5XUA - chains A and B; structure by X-ray diffraction, 2.80 A resolution.

[Chain A (and B)]
Molecule: Methyl-accepting chemotaxis sensory transducer
From: Comamonas testosteroni
Notes: chain B of this document is another copy of the same molecule, construct and numbering; everything in this record applies to it too
Reference sequence: D0IVL9 (D0IVL9_COMT2); residue numbers follow UniProt; this construct covers 57-203
Chain sequence (154 residues; each row starts with the number of its first residue):
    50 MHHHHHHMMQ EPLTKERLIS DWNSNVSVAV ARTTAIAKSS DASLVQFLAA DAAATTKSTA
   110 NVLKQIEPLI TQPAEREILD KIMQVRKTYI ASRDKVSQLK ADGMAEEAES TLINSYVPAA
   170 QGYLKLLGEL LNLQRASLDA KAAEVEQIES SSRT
Unresolved in the structure: 50-56, 199-203 (chain B: 50-56, 194-203)
Differences from the reference sequence: expression tag (50-56)
From the paper describing this entry:
  - self-association interface (contacts with another copy of this molecule); pairs are residue here / residue on that copy: Leu62-Leu62 (hydrophobic contact), Glu65-Arg66, Asp70-Arg184, Val77-Val77 (hydrophobic contact), Ala84-Ala84 (hydrophobic contact), Leu62, Glu65, Arg66, Val77, Ala80, Ala84, Lys87, Ser88, Ser89, Asp90, Ser92, Arg184, Leu187, Asp188
  - contacts within the chain: Trp71-Tyr172, Thr120-Glu124, Gln121-Glu124 (hydrogen bond), Lys64-Glu124 (hydrogen bond)
  - mutagenesis - R81A, S88A, D90A, S92R, S92W, L93R, F96A, F96C, L97A, T104A, Y138A, R142A, Y172A: decreased signaling
  - mutagenesis - T108A, R135A: increased signaling

[Interface between chain A and chain B]
Pairs across the interface (47; chain A residue first):
  Leu62(A) - Asp188(B)
  Glu65(A) - Arg66(B)  salt bridge
  Arg66(A) - Glu65(B)  salt bridge
  Arg66(A) - Arg184(B)  hydrogen bond (side chain-backbone)
  Arg66(A) - Leu187(B)
  Arg66(A) - Asp188(B)  salt bridge
  Ser69(A) - Ser69(B)  hydrogen bond
  Asp70(A) - Arg184(B)  salt bridge
  Asn72(A) - Ser73(B)
  Ser73(A) - Asn72(B)
  Ser73(A) - Ser73(B)
  Ser76(A) - Val77(B)
  Val77(A) - Ser76(B)
  Val77(A) - Ala80(B)  hydrophobic
  Ala80(A) - Val77(B)  hydrophobic
  Ala80(A) - Arg81(B)
  Arg81(A) - Ala80(B)
  Thr83(A) - Leu97(B)
  Ala84(A) - Ala84(B)  hydrophobic
  Ala84(A) - Leu93(B)
  Ala84(A) - Leu97(B)  hydrophobic
  Lys87(A) - Asp90(B)
  Lys87(A) - Ser92(B)  hydrogen bond
  Lys87(A) - Leu93(B)
  Lys87(A) - Phe96(B)
  Ser88(A) - Ser88(B)  hydrogen bond
  Ser88(A) - Asp90(B)
  Ser88(A) - Leu93(B)
  Ser89(A) - Asp90(B)  hydrogen bond (backbone-side chain)
  Asp90(A) - Lys87(B)  salt bridge
  Asp90(A) - Ser88(B)
  Asp90(A) - Ser89(B)  hydrogen bond (side chain-backbone)
  Ser92(A) - Lys87(B)  hydrogen bond
  Leu93(A) - Ala84(B)
  Leu93(A) - Lys87(B)
  Leu93(A) - Ser88(B)
  Phe96(A) - Lys87(B)
  Phe96(A) - Leu161(B)  hydrophobic
  Leu97(A) - Thr83(B)
  Leu97(A) - Ala84(B)  hydrophobic
  Ile162(A) - Phe96(B)  hydrophobic
  Arg184(A) - Arg66(B)  hydrogen bond (backbone-side chain)
  Arg184(A) - Asp70(B)  salt bridge
  Leu187(A) - Leu62(B)  hydrophobic
  Leu187(A) - Arg66(B)
  Asp188(A) - Arg66(B)  salt bridge
  Glu195(A) - Met57(B)
Also at the interface, not in a pair above, chain A (28 interface residues in all): Met57, Leu161
Also at the interface, not in a pair above, chain B (27 interface residues in all): Ala191

[In short]
28 residues of chain A face 27 of chain B across their interface, with 8 hydrogen bonds and 7 salt bridges.
Polar contacts include Glu65(A)-Arg66(B), Arg66(A)-Asp188(B) and Asp70(A)-Arg184(B). The paper reports that
R81A, S88A and D90A of chain A, among others, reduce signaling; a self-association interface involving
Leu62(A), Glu65(A) and Arg66(A) among others; 15 substitutions were tested in all.
Both chains are Methyl-accepting chemotaxis sensory transducer (Comamonas testosteroni). Entry 5XUA (The
ligand-free dimer of chemoreceptor MCP2201 ligand binding domain) was determined by X-ray diffraction,
deposited together with 6ITS and 5XUB.
